2GMJ - chain A; structure by X-ray diffraction, 2.60 A resolution.

[Chain A]
Molecule: Electron transfer flavoprotein-ubiquinone oxidoreductase
Organism: Sus scrofa
Notes: EC 1.5.5.1
UniProtKB: P55931 (ETFD_PIG); residues 1-584 here correspond to UniProt positions 24-607 (UniProt number = residue number + 23)
Chain sequence (584 residues; numbered 1 to 584; the number before each row is that of its first residue):
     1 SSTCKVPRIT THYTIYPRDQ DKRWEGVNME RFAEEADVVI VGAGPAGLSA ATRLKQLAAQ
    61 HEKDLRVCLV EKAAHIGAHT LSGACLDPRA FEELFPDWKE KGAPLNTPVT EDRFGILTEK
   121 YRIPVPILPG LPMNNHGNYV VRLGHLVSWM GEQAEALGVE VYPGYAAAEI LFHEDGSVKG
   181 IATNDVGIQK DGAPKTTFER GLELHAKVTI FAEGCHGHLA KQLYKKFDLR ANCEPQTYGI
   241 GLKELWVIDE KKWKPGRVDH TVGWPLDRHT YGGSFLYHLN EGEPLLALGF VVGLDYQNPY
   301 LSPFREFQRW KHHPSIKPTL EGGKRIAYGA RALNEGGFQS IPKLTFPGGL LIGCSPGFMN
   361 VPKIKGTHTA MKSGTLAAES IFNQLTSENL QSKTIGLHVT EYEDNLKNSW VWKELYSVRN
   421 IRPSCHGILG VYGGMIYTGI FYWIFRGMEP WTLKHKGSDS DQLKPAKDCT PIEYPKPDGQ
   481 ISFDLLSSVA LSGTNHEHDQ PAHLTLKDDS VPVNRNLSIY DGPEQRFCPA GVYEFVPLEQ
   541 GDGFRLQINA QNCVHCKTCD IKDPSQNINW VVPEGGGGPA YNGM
Unresolved in the structure: 1-3
Curated features (UniProtKB/Swiss-Prot):
  - binding site (a ubiquinone): Gly-282
Metal / ion sites: 4Fe-4S cluster Fe: Cys-528, Cys-553, Cys-556
Residues lining bound ligands:
  - FAD (flavin-adenine dinucleotide): Val-41, Gly-42, Ala-43, Gly-44, Pro-45, Ala-46, Gly-47, Val-70, Glu-71, Lys-72, His-79, Leu-81, Ser-82, Gly-83, Ala-84, Cys-85, Leu-143, Tyr-165, Ala-166, Ala-167, Ala-212, Glu-213, Gly-214, Cys-215, His-218, Leu-219, Gly-241, Phe-275, Tyr-277, Arg-331, Leu-333, Gly-353, Cys-354, Ser-355, Ile-364, Lys-365, Gly-366, Thr-367, His-368, Ala-370, Val-572
  - 4Fe-4S cluster (SF4): Leu-504, Cys-528, Pro-529, Ala-530, Val-532, Tyr-533, Cys-553, Val-554, His-555, Cys-556, Lys-557, Thr-558, Cys-559, Trp-570
  - tertiary-butyl alcohol (TBU), molecule 1: Phe-114, Val-125, Ile-127, Leu-131, Met-133, Met-435, Thr-438
  - tertiary-butyl alcohol (TBU), molecule 2: His-260, Thr-261, Val-262, Tyr-271, Gly-272, Gly-273, Ser-274, Pro-362, Ile-364
  - tertiary-butyl alcohol (TBU), molecule 3: Val-262, Tyr-271, Pro-362, Ile-421, Gly-434, Met-435, Thr-438
  - tertiary-butyl alcohol (TBU), molecule 4: Lys-324, Arg-325, Ile-326, Leu-491

[In short]
Chain A binds 4Fe-4S cluster, flavin-adenine dinucleotide and 4 copies of tertiary-butyl alcohol. The 4Fe-4S
cluster Fe site is built by Cys-528, Cys-553 and Cys-556. UniProt lists ubiquinone-binding residue Gly-282.
Chain A is Electron transfer flavoprotein-ubiquinone oxidoreductase (Sus scrofa); the structure, Structure of
Porcine Electron Transfer Flavoprotein-Ubiquinone Oxidoreductase, was determined by X-ray diffraction (same
publication as 2GMH).
